PDB entry 3R9B | X-ray diffraction, 1.89 A resolution | chain A

# Chain A
Molecule: Cytochrome P450 164A2
From: Mycobacterium smegmatis
Notes: EC 1.14.-.-
Reference sequence: A0R5U2 (A0R5U2_MYCS2); residues 1-414 here = UniProt positions 1-414
Amino-acid sequence (418 residues; row label = number of the first residue in the row):
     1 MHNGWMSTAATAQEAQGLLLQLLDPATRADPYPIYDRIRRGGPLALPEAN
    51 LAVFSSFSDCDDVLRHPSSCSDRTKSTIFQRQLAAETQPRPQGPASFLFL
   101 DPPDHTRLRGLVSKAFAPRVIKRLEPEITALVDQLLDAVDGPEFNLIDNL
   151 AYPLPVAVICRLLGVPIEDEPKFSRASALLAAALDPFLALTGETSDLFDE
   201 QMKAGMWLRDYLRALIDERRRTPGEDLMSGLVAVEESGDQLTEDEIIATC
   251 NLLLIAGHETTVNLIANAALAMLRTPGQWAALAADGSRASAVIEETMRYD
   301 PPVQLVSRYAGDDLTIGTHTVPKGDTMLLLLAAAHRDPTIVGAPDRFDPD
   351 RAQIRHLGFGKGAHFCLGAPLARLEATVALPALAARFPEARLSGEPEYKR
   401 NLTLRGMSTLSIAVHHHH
Unresolved in the structure: 1-14, 85-93, 415-418
Sequence notes: expression tag (415-418)
Metal / ion sites: K+: Glu-235, Gly-238, Leu-241 (together with phosphate ion); heme Fe near Cys-366 (its only coordinating residue here)
Residues lining bound ligands: heme (HEM): Leu-64, Phe-97, Leu-98, His-105, Arg-109, Phe-116, Ile-159, Leu-252, Leu-253, Ala-256, Gly-257, Thr-260, Thr-261, Leu-264, Met-297, Pro-302, Val-303, Val-306, Arg-308, Gly-358, Phe-359, Gly-360, Ala-363, His-364, Phe-365, Cys-366, Leu-367, Gly-368, Leu-371, Ala-372
What the authors report for this chain:
  - binding site for dodecane: Leu-180, Leu-184, Leu-252, Ile-255, Ala-256, Thr-260, Val-303, Val-306, Leu-404
  - conformationally variable residues (order/disorder transition): Ala-85 to Gly-93
  - binding site for heme: Leu-98

# Summary
Chain A binds heme. The K+ site is built by Glu-235, Gly-238 and Leu-241. From the paper: a binding site for
dodecane at Leu-180, Leu-184 and Leu-252 among others; a binding site for heme at Leu-98.
Chain A is Cytochrome P450 164A2 (Mycobacterium smegmatis); the structure, Crystal structure of Mycobacterium
smegmatis CYP164A2 in ligand free state, was determined by X-ray diffraction together with 3R9C from the same
study.
